4XZQ - chains C and I of the 10 polymer chains in the assembly; structure by X-ray diffraction, 2.40 A resolution.

[Chain C]
Molecule: Histone H2A
Source organism: Xenopus laevis
Reference sequence: Q6AZJ8 (Q6AZJ8_XENLA); residues 814-920 here correspond to UniProt positions 15-121 (UniProt number = residue number - 799)
Chain sequence (107 residues; each row starts with the number of its first residue):
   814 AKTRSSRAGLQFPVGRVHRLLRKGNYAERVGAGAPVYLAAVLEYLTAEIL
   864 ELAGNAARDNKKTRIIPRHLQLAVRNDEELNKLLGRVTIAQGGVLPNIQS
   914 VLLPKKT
Not modelled in the structure: 920

[Chain I]
Molecule: 147-nt DNA strand
Sequence (147 nucleotides; numbered 1 to 147; the number before each row is that of its first residue):
     1 ATCAATATCCACCTGCAGATACTACCAAAAGTGTATTTGGAAACTGCTCC
    51 ATCAAAAGGCATGTTCAGCTGGAATCCAGCTGAACATGCCTTTTGATGGA
   101 GCAGTTTCCAAATACACTTTTGGTAGTATCTGCAGGTGGATATTGAT

[Interface between chain C and chain I]
Pairs across the interface (13):
  Ala814(C) - DG31(I)  phosphate contact
  Ala814(C) - DT32(I)  phosphate contact
  Lys815(C) - DG31(I)  sugar contact
  Lys815(C) - DT32(I)  phosphate contact
  Thr816(C) - DG31(I)  phosphate contact
  Arg817(C) - DG31(I)  salt bridge to the phosphate
  Arg820(C) - DT32(I)  salt bridge to the phosphate
  Gly828(C) - DA30(I)  phosphate contact
  Arg829(C) - DA30(I)  hydrogen bond to the phosphate
  Arg832(C) - DA29(I)  salt bridge to the phosphate
  Arg832(C) - DA30(I)  salt bridge to the phosphate
  Arg842(C) - DG39(I)  sugar contact
  Arg877(C) - DA19(I)  sugar contact
Also at the interface, not in a pair above, chain C (11 interface residues in all): Ser818

[Overview]
11 residues of chain C and 6 residues of chain I are in contact, with 1 hydrogen bond and 4 salt bridges.
Among the polar pairs are Arg829(C)-DA30(I), Arg817(C)-DG31(I) and Arg820(C)-DT32(I).
Chain C is Histone H2A (Xenopus laevis) and chain I is a 147-nt DNA strand; the structure, Nucleosome
disassembly by RSC and SWI/SNF is enhanced by H3 acetylation near the nucleosome dyad axis, was determined by
X-ray diffraction, deposited together with 4YS3 and 4Z66.
